PDB entry 7XSS | electron microscopy, 3.20 A resolution | chains C and B of the 4 polymer chains in the assembly

== Chain C ==
Molecule: CHAT domain protein
Source organism: Candidatus Scalindua brodae
Reference sequence: A0A0B0EKL4 (A0A0B0EKL4_9BACT); residues 1-716 here = UniProt positions 1-716
Amino-acid sequence (716 residues; row label = number of the first residue in the row):
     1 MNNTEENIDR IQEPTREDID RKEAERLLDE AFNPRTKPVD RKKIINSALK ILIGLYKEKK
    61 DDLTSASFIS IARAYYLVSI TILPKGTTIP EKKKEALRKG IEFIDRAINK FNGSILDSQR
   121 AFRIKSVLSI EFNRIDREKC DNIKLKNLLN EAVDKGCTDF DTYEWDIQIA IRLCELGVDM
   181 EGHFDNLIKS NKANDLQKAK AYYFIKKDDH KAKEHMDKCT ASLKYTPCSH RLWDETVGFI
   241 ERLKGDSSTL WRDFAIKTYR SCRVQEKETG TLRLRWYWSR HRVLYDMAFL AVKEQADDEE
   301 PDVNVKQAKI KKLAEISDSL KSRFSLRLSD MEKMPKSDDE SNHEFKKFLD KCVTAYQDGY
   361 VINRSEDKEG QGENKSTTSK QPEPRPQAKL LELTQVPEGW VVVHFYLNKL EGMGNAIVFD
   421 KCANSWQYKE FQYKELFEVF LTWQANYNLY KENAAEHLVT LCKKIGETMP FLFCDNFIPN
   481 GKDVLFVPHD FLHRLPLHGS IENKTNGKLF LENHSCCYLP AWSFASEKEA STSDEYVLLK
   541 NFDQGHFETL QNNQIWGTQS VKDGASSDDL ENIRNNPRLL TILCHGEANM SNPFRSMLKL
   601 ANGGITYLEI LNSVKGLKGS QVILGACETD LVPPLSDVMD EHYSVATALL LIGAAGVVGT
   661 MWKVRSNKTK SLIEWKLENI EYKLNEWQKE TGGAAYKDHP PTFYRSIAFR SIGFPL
Unresolved in the structure: 1-14, 329-340, 364-388, 528-531, 716
From the paper describing this entry:
  - conformationally variable residues (helix shift, loop rearrangement, order/disorder transition): Glu268 to Arg280, Lys321 to Asn363, His585, Cys627
  - binding site for the 46-nt RNA strand: Pro38, Lys42, Leu83, Trp276, Tyr360
  - mutagenesis - D358A, Y360A, Y360G, V361G: decreased catalytic activity with the 46-nt RNA strand
  - catalytic residues: His585, Cys627

== Chain B ==
Molecule: RAMP superfamily protein
Source organism: Candidatus Scalindua brodae
Reference sequence: A0A0B0EGF3 (A0A0B0EGF3_9BACT); residues 6-1722 here correspond to UniProt positions 1-1717 (UniProt number = residue number - 5)
Amino-acid sequence (1722 residues; row label = number of the first residue in the row):
     1 MKSNDMNITV ELTFFEPYRL VEWFDWDARK KSHSAMRGQA FAQWTWKGKG RTAGKSFITG
    61 TLVRSAVIKA VEELLSLNNG KWEGVPCCNG SFQTDESKGK KPSFLRKRHT LQWQANNKNI
   121 CDKEEACPFC ILLGRFDNAG KVHERNKDYD IHFSNFDLDH KQEKNDLRLV DIASGRILNR
   181 VDFDTGKAKD YFRTWEADYE TYGTYTGRIT LRNEHAKKLL LASLGFVDKL CGALCRIEVI
   241 KKSESPLPSD TKEQSYTKDD TVEVLSEDHN DELRKQAEVI VEAFKQNDKL EKIRILADAI
   301 RTLRLHGEGV IEKDELPDGK EERDKGHHLW DIKVQGTALR TKLKELWQSN KDIGWRKFTE
   361 MLGSNLYLIY KKETGGVSTR FRILGDTEYY SKAHDSEGSD LFIPVTPPEG IETKEWIIVG
   421 RLKAATPFYF GVQQPSDSIP GKEKKSEDSL VINEHTSFNI LLDKENRYRI PRSALRGALR
   481 RDLRTAFGSG CNVSLGGQIL CNCKVCIEMR RITLKDSVSD FSEPPEIRYR IAKNPGTATV
   541 EDGSLFDIEV GPEGLTFPFV LRYRGHKFPE QLSSVIRYWE ENDGKNGMAW LGGLDSTGKG
   601 RFALKDIKIF EWDLNQKINE YIKERGMRGK EKELLEMGES SLPDGLIPYK FFEERECLFP
   661 YKENLKPQWS EVQYTIEVGS PLLTADTISA LTEPGNRDAI AYKKRVYNDG NNAIEPEPRF
   721 AVKSETHRGI FRTAVGRRTG DLGKEDHEDC TCDMCIIFGN EHESSKIRFE DLELINGNEF
   781 EKLEKHIDHV AIDRFTGGAL DKAKFDTYPL AGSPKKPLKL KGRFWIKKGF SGDHKLLITT
   841 ALSDIRDGLY PLGSKGGVGY GWVAGISIDD NVPDDFKEMI NKTEMPLPEE VEESNNGPIN
   901 NDYVHPGHQS PKQDHKNKNI YYPHYFLDSG SKVYREKDII THEEFTEELL SGKINCKLET
   961 LTPLIIPDTS DENGLKLQGN KPGHKNYKFF NINGELMIPG SELRGMLRTH FEALTKSCFA
  1021 IFGEDSTLSW RMNADEKDYK IDSNSIRKME SQRNPKYRIP DELQKELRNS GNGLFNRLYT
  1081 SERRFWSDVS NKFENSIDYK REILRCAGRP KNYKGGIIRQ RKDSLMAEEL KVHRLPLYDN
  1141 FDIPDSAYKA NDHCRKSATC STSRGCRERF TCGIKVRDKN RVFLNAANNN RQYLNNIKKS
  1201 NHDLYLQYLK GEKKIRFNSK VITGSERSPI DVIAELNERG RQTGFIKLSG LNNSNKSQGN
  1261 TGTTFNSGWD RFELNILLDD LETRPSKSDY PRPRLLFTKD QYEYNITKRC ERVFEIDKGN
  1321 KTGYPVDDQI KKNYEDILDS YDGIKDQEVA ERFDTFTRGS KLKVGDLVYF HIDGDNKIDS
  1381 LIPVRISRKC ASKTLGGKLD KALHPCTGLS DGLCPGCHLF GTTDYKGRVK FGFAKYENGP
  1441 EWLITRGNNP ERSLTLGVLE SPRPAFSIPD DESEIPGRKF YLHHNGWRII RQKQLEIRET
  1501 VQPERNVTTE VMDKGNVFSF DVRFENLREW ELGLLLQSLD PGKNIAHKLG KGKPYGFGSV
  1561 KIKIDSLHTF KINSNNDKIK RVPQSDIREY INKGYQKLIE WSGNNSIQKG NVLPQWHVIP
  1621 HIDKLYKLLW VPFLNDSKLE PDVRYPVLNE ESKGYIEGSD YTYKKLGDKD NLPYKTRVKG
  1681 LTTPWSPWNP FQVIAEHEEQ EVNVTGSRPS VTDKIERDGK MV
Unresolved in the structure: 1-4, 242-265, 393-394, 882-896, 1028-1392, 1693-1722
Construct notes: conflict Met1, Lys2, Ser3, Asn4, Asp5
Bound ions: Zn2+ site 1: Cys88, Cys121, Cys127, Cys130; Zn2+ site 2: Cys491, Cys501, Cys503, Cys506; Zn2+ site 3: His747, Cys750, Cys752, Cys755; Zn2+ site 4: Cys1018, Cys1406, Cys1414, Cys1417
From the paper describing this entry:
  - binding site for the 46-nt RNA strand: Glu761, His762
  - mutagenesis - R382A, H762A: decreased catalytic activity with the 46-nt RNA strand
  - mutagenesis - R37E, Y367A, R476E: decreased catalytic activity
  - catalytic residues: Asp547, Asp806
  - mutagenesis - D547A, D547A/D698A: abolished catalytic activity

== Interface between chain C and chain B ==
Contacting residue pairs (52; chain C residue first):
  Lys43(C) with Glu748(B), salt bridge
  Ile53(C) with Phe381(B), hydrophobic; Ile383(B), hydrophobic
  Tyr56(C) with Asp448(B), hydrogen bond; Leu450(B), hydrophobic
  Lys57(C) with Thr379(B); Arg380(B); Phe381(B)
  Lys60(C) with Thr379(B)
  Tyr75(C) with Leu384(B), hydrophobic
  Glu91(C) with Tyr389(B)
  Lys92(C) with Leu384(B)
  Glu95(C) with Leu384(B); Gly385(B), hydrogen bond (side chain-backbone)
  Lys99(C) with Arg382(B); Leu384(B); Glu447(B), salt bridge
  Glu102(C) with Glu447(B); Asp448(B)
  Phe103(C) with Asp448(B)
  Arg106(C) with Asp448(B), salt bridge
  Glu138(C) with Lys31(B)
  Gln357(C) with Asn492(B)
  Tyr360(C) with Asp749(B)
  Ile362(C) with Asp749(B); Cys750(B); Thr751(B)
  Glu438(C) with Leu401(B); Phe402(B), hydrogen bond (side chain-backbone); Ile403(B)
  Leu441(C) with Leu401(B), hydrophobic; Ile499(B), hydrophobic
  Thr442(C) with Ile403(B); Pro404(B)
  Ala445(C) with Ile403(B), hydrophobic
  Asn446(C) with Pro404(B), hydrogen bond (side chain-backbone); Val405(B); Thr406(B)
  Asn448(C) with Asn502(B); Ile507(B)
  Tyr450(C) with Val405(B); Thr406(B); Pro407(B); Pro408(B)
  Asn453(C) with Pro408(B)
  His457(C) with Thr406(B)
  Asn589(C) with Ser489(B), hydrogen bond
  Met590(C) with Asn502(B)
  Ser591(C) with Gly490(B), hydrogen bond (side chain-backbone); Cys491(B)
  Arg595(C) with Ser489(B)
  Leu635(C) with Ile499(B), hydrophobic
Interface residues without a listed pair, chain C (37 interface residues in all): Leu49, Lys50, Val78, Ala96, Thr354, Leu449
Interface residues without a listed pair, chain B (40 interface residues in all): His109, Asp184, Val377, Asp386, Thr387, Gly488, Cys503, Arg511, His566

== In short ==
The interface between chain C and chain B involves 37 residues on one side and 40 on the other, with 6
hydrogen bonds and 3 salt bridges. Among the polar pairs are Lys43(C)-Glu748(B), Lys99(C)-Glu447(B) and
Arg106(C)-Asp448(B). The paper reports catalytic residues His585(C), Cys627(C) and Asp547(B) among others;
D358A, Y360A and Y360G of chain C, among others, reduce catalytic activity with the 46-nt RNA strand; 11
substitutions were tested in all.
Chain C is CHAT domain protein and chain B is RAMP superfamily protein, both from Candidatus Scalindua brodae;
the structure, Structure of Craspase-CTR, was determined by electron microscopy, deposited together with 7XSO,
7XSP, 7XSQ, 7XSR and 7XT4.
